2QGD - chains A and B; structure by X-ray diffraction, 1.50 A resolution.

Chain A (and B):
Molecule: Transthyretin
From: Homo sapiens
Notes: chain B of this document is another copy of the same molecule, construct and numbering; everything in this record applies to it too
UniProt: P02766 (TTHY_HUMAN); residues 1-127 here correspond to UniProt positions 21-147 (UniProt number = residue number + 20)
Amino-acid sequence (127 residues; numbered 1 to 127; the number before each row is that of its first residue):
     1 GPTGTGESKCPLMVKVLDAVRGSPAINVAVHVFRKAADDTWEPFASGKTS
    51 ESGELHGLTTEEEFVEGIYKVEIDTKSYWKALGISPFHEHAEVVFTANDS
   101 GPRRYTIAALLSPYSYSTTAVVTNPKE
Not modelled in the structure: 1-10, 126-127 (chain B: 1-10, 125-127)
Swiss-Prot annotation at these positions:
  - binding site (L-thyroxine): Lys-15, Glu-54, Ser-117
  - modified residue: Cys-10 (Sulfocysteine), Glu-42 (4-carboxyglutamate), Ser-52 (Phosphoserine)
  - glycosylation: Asn-98 (N-linked (GlcNAc...) asparagine)
Ligand contacts: 4-(1,3-benzoxazol-2-yl)-2,6-dibromophenol (MR5): Lys-15, Leu-17, Thr-106, Ala-108, Leu-110, Ser-117, Thr-118, Thr-119

Chain A / chain B interface:
Residue-residue contacts - 37 pairs, chain A then chain B:
  Phe-87(A) / Phe-95(B)  hydrophobic
  Phe-87(A) / Thr-96(B)
  Phe-87(A) / Tyr-105(B)  hydrophobic
  Phe-87(A) / Ile-107(B)  hydrophobic
  Phe-87(A) / Ala-120(B)  hydrophobic
  His-88(A) / Val-93(B)
  His-88(A) / Val-94(B)
  Glu-89(A) / Val-94(B)  hydrogen bond (backbone-backbone)
  Glu-89(A) / Thr-96(B)  hydrogen bond
  His-90(A) / Val-94(B)
  Glu-92(A) / Glu-92(B)
  Glu-92(A) / Tyr-116(B)  hydrogen bond (backbone-side chain)
  Val-93(A) / His-88(B)
  Val-94(A) / His-88(B)
  Val-94(A) / Glu-89(B)  hydrogen bond (backbone-backbone)
  Val-94(A) / His-90(B)
  Val-94(A) / Glu-92(B)
  Phe-95(A) / Phe-87(B)  hydrophobic
  Thr-96(A) / Glu-89(B)  hydrogen bond
  Tyr-105(A) / Phe-87(B)  hydrophobic
  Ile-107(A) / Phe-87(B)  hydrophobic
  Tyr-114(A) / Thr-119(B)  hydrogen bond (backbone-side chain)
  Tyr-114(A) / Ala-120(B)  hydrogen bond (backbone-backbone)
  Ser-115(A) / Thr-118(B)  hydrogen bond (side chain-backbone)
  Ser-115(A) / Thr-119(B)
  Tyr-116(A) / Glu-92(B)  hydrogen bond (side chain-backbone)
  Tyr-116(A) / Ser-117(B)
  Tyr-116(A) / Thr-118(B)  hydrogen bond (backbone-backbone)
  Ser-117(A) / Tyr-116(B)
  Ser-117(A) / Ser-117(B)  hydrogen bond
  Thr-118(A) / Ser-115(B)  hydrogen bond (backbone-side chain)
  Thr-118(A) / Tyr-116(B)  hydrogen bond (backbone-backbone)
  Thr-119(A) / Tyr-114(B)  hydrogen bond (side chain-backbone)
  Thr-119(A) / Ser-115(B)
  Ala-120(A) / Phe-87(B)  hydrophobic
  Ala-120(A) / Tyr-114(B)  hydrogen bond (backbone-backbone)
  Val-122(A) / Phe-87(B)  hydrophobic
Also at the interface, not in a pair above, chain A (22 interface residues in all): Ile-68, Lys-70, Lys-76
Also at the interface, not in a pair above, chain B (21 interface residues in all): Ile-68, Lys-76, Val-122

In short:
The interface between chain A and chain B involves 22 residues on one side and 21 on the other, with 15
hydrogen bonds. Among the polar pairs are Glu-89(A)/Thr-96(B), Glu-92(A)/Tyr-116(B) and Tyr-114(A)/Thr-119(B).
Ligands of chain A: 4-(1,3-benzoxazol-2-yl)-2,6-dibromophenol.
Both chains are Transthyretin (Homo sapiens). Entry 2QGD (Human transthyretin (TTR) complexed with
2-(3,5-Dibromo-4-hydroxyphenyl)benzoxazole) was determined by X-ray diffraction (same publication as 2QGB,
2QGC and 2QGE).
